4DC7 - chain A; structure by X-ray diffraction, 1.50 A resolution.

# Chain A
Name: Myoglobin
From: Equus caballus
UniProt: P68082 (MYG_HORSE); residues 1-152 here correspond to UniProt positions 2-153 (UniProt number = residue number + 1)
Sequence (152 residues; numbered 1 to 152; the number before each row is that of its first residue):
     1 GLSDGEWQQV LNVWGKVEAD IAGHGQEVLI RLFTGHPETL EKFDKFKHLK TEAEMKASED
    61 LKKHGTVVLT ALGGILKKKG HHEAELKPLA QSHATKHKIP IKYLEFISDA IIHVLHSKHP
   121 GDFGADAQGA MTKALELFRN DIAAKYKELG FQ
Ion coordination: heme Fe near H93 (its only coordinating residue here)
Residues lining bound ligands: heme (HEM): L32, T39, K42, F43, K45, H64, V67, V68, A71, L72, L89, S92, H93, H97, I99, Y103, L104, I107, F138
Curated features (UniProtKB/Swiss-Prot):
  - binding site (nitrite): H64
  - binding site (O2): H64
  - binding site (heme b): H93
  - modified residue: S3 (Phosphoserine)

# Summary
Chain A binds heme. From UniProt: nitrite-binding residue H64, O2-binding residue H64 and heme b-binding
residue H93.
Chain A is Myoglobin (Equus caballus); the structure, Crystal Structure of Myoglobin Exposed to Excessive
SONICC Imaging Laser Dose, was determined by X-ray diffraction (same publication as 4DC5, 4DC6 and 4DC8).
